3B8W - chains A and B; structure by X-ray diffraction, 2.70 A resolution.

Chain A (and B):
Name: Alanine racemase
Organism: Escherichia coli
Notes: EC 5.1.1.1; chain B of this document is another copy of the same molecule, construct and numbering; everything in this record applies to it too
Reference sequence: P0A6B4 (ALR1_ECOLI); residues 1-359 here = UniProt positions 1-359
Chain sequence (379 residues; row label = number of the first residue in the row; numbers below 1 keep their minus sign (Met-19 is residue -19)):
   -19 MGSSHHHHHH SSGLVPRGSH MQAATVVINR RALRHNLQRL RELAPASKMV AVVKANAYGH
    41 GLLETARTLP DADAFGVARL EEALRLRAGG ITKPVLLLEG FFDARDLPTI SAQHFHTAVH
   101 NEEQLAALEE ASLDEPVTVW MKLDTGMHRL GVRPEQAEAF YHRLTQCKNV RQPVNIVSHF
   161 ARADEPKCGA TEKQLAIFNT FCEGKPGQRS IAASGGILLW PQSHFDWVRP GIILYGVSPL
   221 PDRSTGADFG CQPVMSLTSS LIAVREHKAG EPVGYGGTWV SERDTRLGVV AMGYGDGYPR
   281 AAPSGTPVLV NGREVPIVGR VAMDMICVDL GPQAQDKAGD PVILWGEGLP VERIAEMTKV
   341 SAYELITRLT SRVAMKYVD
Not modelled in the structure: -19 to 0
Construct notes: expression tag (-19 to 0); engineered mutation Pro221 (Glu in P0A6B4)
Modified positions: Lys122 (lysine nz-carboxylic acid; KCX)
Glycans and other covalent adducts: pyridoxal phosphate (PLP) linked to Lys34
Ligand contacts: pyridoxal phosphate (PLP): Val32, Tyr38, Leu78, Lys122, Arg129, His159, Ala193, Ser194, Arg209, Pro210, Gly211, Ile212, Tyr343
Curated features (UniProtKB/Swiss-Prot):
  - active site (Proton acceptor): Lys34, Tyr255
  - binding site (substrate): Arg129, Met303
  - modified residue: Lys34 (N6-(pyridoxal phosphate)lysine), Lys122 (N6-carboxylysine)
  - mutagenesis: Asp164 (D164A: Slightly reduces affinity for D-Ala and L-Ala; D164K: Reduces catalytic activity. Slightly reduces affinity for D-Ala and L-Ala), Glu165 (E165A: Slightly reduces affinity for D-Ala and L-Ala; E165K: Reduces catalytic activity. Slightly reduces affinity for D-Ala and L-Ala), Pro219 (P219A: No effect on catalytic activity. No effect on affinity for D-Ala and L-Ala)
Reported in the primary citation:
  - mutagenesis - E221P: increased catalytic activity
  - catalytic residues: Lys34, Tyr255 (citing earlier work)
  - mutagenesis - D164A, D164K, E165A, E165K (20% 30%): decreased catalytic activity
  - mutagenesis - P219A: unchanged catalytic activity

Chain A / chain B interface:
Residue-residue contacts (134):
  Met1(A) - Phe82(B)  hydrophobic
  Met1(A) - Asp83(B)
  Ala3(A) - Glu61(B)
  Ala4(A) - Arg59(B)
  Lys34(A) - Asp304(B)  salt bridge
  Ala35(A) - Met303(B)  hydrophobic
  Ala35(A) - Arg352(B)
  Tyr38(A) - Met303(B)  hydrophobic
  Ala58(A) - Asp304(B)
  Ala58(A) - Arg352(B)
  Arg59(A) - Ala4(B)
  Arg59(A) - Ala271(B)
  Arg59(A) - Asp276(B)  salt bridge
  Arg59(A) - Asp304(B)  hydrogen bond (side chain-backbone)
  Arg59(A) - Arg352(B)
  Glu61(A) - Ala3(B)
  Glu62(A) - Arg352(B)  salt bridge
  Glu79(A) - Ile242(B)
  Glu79(A) - Asp304(B)
  Glu79(A) - Met305(B)
  Phe82(A) - Ile242(B)  hydrophobic
  His100(A) - Ile242(B)
  His100(A) - Ala243(B)
  Asn101(A) - Ile242(B)
  Asp124(A) - Arg245(B)  salt bridge
  Met127(A) - Val253(B)
  Met127(A) - Gly254(B)  hydrogen bond (backbone-backbone)
  Met127(A) - Tyr255(B)
  His128(A) - Arg245(B)
  His128(A) - His247(B)
  His128(A) - Glu251(B)  salt bridge
  His128(A) - Pro252(B)
  His128(A) - Val253(B)
  His128(A) - Leu267(B)
  Arg129(A) - Arg245(B)
  Arg129(A) - Tyr255(B)  hydrogen bond
  Arg129(A) - Val269(B)
  Arg129(A) - Ala302(B)
  Arg129(A) - Met305(B)
  Arg129(A) - Cys307(B)
  Leu130(A) - Ala243(B)  hydrophobic
  Leu130(A) - Arg245(B)
  Leu130(A) - Met305(B)  hydrophobic
  Gly131(A) - Arg245(B)  hydrogen bond (backbone-side chain)
  Arg133(A) - Arg245(B)
  Arg133(A) - Glu246(B)
  Arg133(A) - Lys248(B)
  Arg133(A) - Glu251(B)  salt bridge
  His159(A) - Tyr255(B)  hydrogen bond
  Phe160(A) - Tyr255(B)
  Ala161(A) - Gly254(B)
  Ala161(A) - Tyr255(B)
  Ala161(A) - Gly256(B)  hydrogen bond (backbone-backbone)
  Arg162(A) - Gly256(B)
  Arg162(A) - Gly257(B)
  Glu165(A) - Gly256(B)
  Ile242(A) - Glu79(B)
  Ile242(A) - Phe82(B)  hydrophobic
  Ile242(A) - His100(B)
  Ile242(A) - Asn101(B)
  Ala243(A) - His100(B)
  Ala243(A) - Leu130(B)  hydrophobic
  Arg245(A) - Asp124(B)  salt bridge
  Arg245(A) - His128(B)
  Arg245(A) - Arg129(B)
  Arg245(A) - Leu130(B)
  Arg245(A) - Gly131(B)  hydrogen bond (side chain-backbone)
  Arg245(A) - Arg133(B)
  Glu246(A) - Arg133(B)
  His247(A) - His128(B)
  Lys248(A) - Arg133(B)
  Glu251(A) - His128(B)  salt bridge
  Glu251(A) - Arg133(B)  salt bridge
  Pro252(A) - His128(B)
  Val253(A) - Met127(B)
  Val253(A) - His128(B)
  Gly254(A) - Met127(B)  hydrogen bond (backbone-backbone)
  Gly254(A) - Ala161(B)
  Tyr255(A) - Met127(B)
  Tyr255(A) - Arg129(B)  hydrogen bond
  Tyr255(A) - His159(B)  hydrogen bond
  Tyr255(A) - Phe160(B)
  Tyr255(A) - Ala161(B)
  Gly256(A) - Ala161(B)  hydrogen bond (backbone-backbone)
  Gly256(A) - Arg162(B)
  Gly256(A) - Glu165(B)
  Gly257(A) - Arg162(B)
  Leu267(A) - His128(B)
  Val269(A) - Arg129(B)
  Ala271(A) - Arg59(B)
  Tyr274(A) - Tyr343(B)
  Tyr274(A) - Glu344(B)
  Tyr274(A) - Arg348(B)
  Gly275(A) - Ala35(B)
  Gly275(A) - Thr347(B)
  Asp276(A) - Arg59(B)  salt bridge
  Gly277(A) - Arg348(B)  hydrogen bond (backbone-side chain)
  Pro279(A) - Arg348(B)
  Arg280(A) - Ser341(B)
  Arg280(A) - Glu344(B)  hydrogen bond (backbone-side chain)
  Ala302(A) - Arg129(B)
  Met303(A) - Lys34(B)
  Met303(A) - Ala35(B)  hydrophobic
  Met303(A) - Tyr38(B)  hydrophobic
  Met303(A) - Thr347(B)
  Asp304(A) - Lys34(B)  salt bridge
  Asp304(A) - Ala58(B)
  Asp304(A) - Arg59(B)
  Asp304(A) - Glu79(B)
  Met305(A) - Glu79(B)
  Met305(A) - Lys122(B)
  Met305(A) - Arg129(B)
  Met305(A) - Leu130(B)  hydrophobic
  Cys307(A) - Arg129(B)
  Ser341(A) - Arg280(B)
  Tyr343(A) - Tyr274(B)
  Glu344(A) - Tyr274(B)
  Glu344(A) - Arg280(B)  hydrogen bond (side chain-backbone)
  Thr347(A) - Gly275(B)
  Thr347(A) - Met303(B)
  Thr347(A) - Thr350(B)
  Arg348(A) - Tyr274(B)
  Arg348(A) - Gly277(B)  hydrogen bond (side chain-backbone)
  Arg348(A) - Pro279(B)
  Arg348(A) - Arg348(B)
  Arg348(A) - Thr350(B)
  Leu349(A) - Thr350(B)
  Thr350(A) - Thr347(B)
  Thr350(A) - Arg348(B)
  Thr350(A) - Leu349(B)
  Arg352(A) - Ala35(B)
  Arg352(A) - Ala58(B)
  Arg352(A) - Arg59(B)
  Arg352(A) - Glu62(B)  salt bridge
Other interface residues (no listed pair), chain A (71 interface residues in all): Asn36, Asp83, Glu103, Lys122, Gly126, Met272, Tyr278, Arg300, Ala318, Ser351
Other interface residues (no listed pair), chain B (70 interface residues in all): Gln2, Glu103, Gly126, Met272, Tyr278, Lys317, Ala318, Ser351

In short:
71 residues of chain A and 70 residues of chain B are in contact; the contacts include 15 hydrogen bonds and
12 salt bridges. Polar contacts include Lys34(A)-Asp304(B), Arg59(A)-Asp276(B) and Glu62(A)-Arg352(B). From
the paper: catalytic residues Lys34(A) and Tyr255(A); D164A, D164K and E165A of chain A, among others, reduce
catalytic activity; 6 substitutions were tested in all.
Chain A and chain B are both Alanine racemase (Escherichia coli); the structure, Crystal structure of
Escherichia coli alaine racemase mutant E221P, was determined by X-ray diffraction together with 2RJG, 2RJH,
3B8T, 3B8U and 3B8V from the same study.
